2BVO - chains A and C of the 3 polymer chains in the assembly; structure by X-ray diffraction, 1.65 A resolution.

[Chain A]
Protein: HLA class I histocompatibility antigen, B-57 alpha chain
Source organism: Homo sapiens
UniProtKB: P18465 (1B57_HUMAN); residues 1-276 here correspond to UniProt positions 25-300 (UniProt number = residue number + 24)
Amino-acid sequence (276 residues; row label = number of the first residue in the row):
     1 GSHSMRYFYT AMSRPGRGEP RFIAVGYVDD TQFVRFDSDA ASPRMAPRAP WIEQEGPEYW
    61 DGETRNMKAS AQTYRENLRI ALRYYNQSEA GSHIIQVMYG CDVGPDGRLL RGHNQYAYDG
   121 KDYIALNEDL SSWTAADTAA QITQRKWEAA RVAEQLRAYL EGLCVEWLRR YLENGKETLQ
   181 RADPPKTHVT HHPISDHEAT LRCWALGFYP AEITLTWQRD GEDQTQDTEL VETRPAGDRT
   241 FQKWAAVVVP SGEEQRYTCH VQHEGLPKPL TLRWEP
Unresolved in the structure: 276
Construct notes: conflict N114 (Asp138 in P18465), Y116 (Ser140 in P18465)
Cystine bridges: C101-C164, C203-C259

[Chain C]
Protein: Gag protein
UniProtKB: Q70A02 (Q70A02_9HIV1); residues 1-11 here correspond to UniProt positions 48-58 (UniProt number = residue number + 47)
Amino-acid sequence (11 residues; numbered 1 to 11; the number before each row is that of its first residue):
     1 KAFSPEVIPM F

[Interface between chain A and chain C]
Residue-residue contacts - 38 pairs, chain A then chain C:
  M5(A) - K1(C)
  Y7(A) - K1(C)  hydrogen bond (side chain-backbone)
  Y7(A) - A2(C)  hydrogen bond (side chain-backbone)
  Y9(A) - A2(C)
  Y59(A) - K1(C)
  E63(A) - K1(C)
  E63(A) - A2(C)  hydrogen bond (side chain-backbone)
  N66(A) - A2(C)
  N66(A) - F3(C)  hydrogen bond (side chain-backbone)
  N66(A) - S4(C)
  M67(A) - A2(C)  hydrophobic
  T73(A) - I8(C)
  T73(A) - P9(C)
  T73(A) - M10(C)
  E76(A) - M10(C)
  N77(A) - P9(C)
  N77(A) - M10(C)
  N77(A) - F11(C)  hydrogen bond (side chain-backbone)
  I80(A) - F11(C)  hydrophobic
  Y84(A) - F11(C)  hydrogen bond (side chain-backbone)
  I95(A) - F11(C)  hydrophobic
  Y99(A) - A2(C)
  Y99(A) - F3(C)  hydrogen bond (side chain-backbone)
  Y116(A) - F11(C)  hydrophobic
  Y123(A) - F11(C)  hydrophobic
  T143(A) - F11(C)  hydrogen bond (side chain-backbone)
  K146(A) - F11(C)  hydrogen bond (side chain-backbone)
  W147(A) - P9(C)
  W147(A) - M10(C)  hydrogen bond (side chain-backbone)
  V152(A) - P9(C)  hydrophobic
  Q155(A) - F3(C)
  Q155(A) - P5(C)
  L156(A) - F3(C)  hydrophobic
  Y159(A) - K1(C)  hydrogen bond (side chain-backbone)
  Y159(A) - A2(C)
  Y159(A) - F3(C)  hydrophobic
  W167(A) - K1(C)
  Y171(A) - K1(C)  hydrogen bond (side chain-backbone)
Interface residues without a listed pair, chain A (26 interface residues in all): A81
Interface residues without a listed pair, chain C (10 interface residues in all): V7

[In short]
The interface between chain A and chain C involves 26 residues on one side and 10 on the other, with 12
hydrogen bonds. Polar contacts include Y7(A)-K1(C), Y7(A)-A2(C) and E63(A)-A2(C).
Here chain A is HLA class I histocompatibility antigen, B-57 alpha chain (Homo sapiens) and chain C is Gag
protein. Entry 2BVO (Structures of Three HIV-1 HLA-B5703-Peptide Complexes and Identification of Related HLAs
Potentially Associated with Long-Term Non-Progression) was determined by X-ray diffraction, deposited together
with 2BVP and 2BVQ.
